Entry 1STS (X-ray diffraction, 1.95 A resolution); this record covers chains B and D of the 4 polymer chains in the assembly.

[Chain B (and D)]
Protein: Streptavidin
From: Streptomyces avidinii
Notes: chain D of this document is another copy of the same molecule, construct and numbering; everything in this record applies to it too
Reference sequence: P22629 (SAV_STRAV); residues 13-135 here correspond to UniProt positions 37-159 (UniProt number = residue number + 24)
Sequence (123 residues; each row starts with the number of its first residue):
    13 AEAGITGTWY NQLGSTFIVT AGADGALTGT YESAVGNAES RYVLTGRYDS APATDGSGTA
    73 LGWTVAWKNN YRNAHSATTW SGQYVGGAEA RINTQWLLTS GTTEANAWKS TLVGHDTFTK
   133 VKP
Swiss-Prot annotation at these positions:
  - motif: Arg-59 to Asp-61 (Cell attachment site)
  - binding site (biotin): Tyr-43, Tyr-54, Trp-92, Trp-108, Trp-120

[Chain B / chain D interface]
Residue-residue contacts (76; chain B residue first):
  Val-55(B) with Arg-59(D)
  Thr-57(B) with Thr-57(D), hydrogen bond; Gly-58(D); Arg-59(D)
  Gly-58(B) with Thr-57(D)
  Arg-59(B) with Val-55(D); Thr-57(D); Thr-76(D); Ala-78(D)
  Tyr-60(B) with Ala-78(D)
  Asp-61(B) with Lys-80(D); Asn-85(D), hydrogen bond; His-87(D), salt bridge
  Ser-62(B) with Lys-80(D)
  Ala-63(B) with Lys-80(D); Asn-85(D), hydrogen bond (backbone-side chain); His-87(D)
  Pro-64(B) with His-87(D)
  Ala-65(B) with His-87(D), hydrogen bond (backbone-side chain)
  Gly-68(B) with Thr-115(D)
  Ser-69(B) with Thr-114(D)
  Gly-70(B) with Gly-113(D); Thr-114(D), hydrogen bond (backbone-backbone)
  Ala-72(B) with His-87(D); Ser-88(D)
  Gly-74(B) with Thr-76(D)
  Trp-75(B) with Thr-76(D), hydrogen bond (backbone-side chain)
  Thr-76(B) with Arg-59(D); Gly-74(D); Trp-75(D)
  Ala-78(B) with Arg-59(D); Tyr-60(D)
  Lys-80(B) with Ser-62(D); Ala-63(D)
  Asn-85(B) with Asp-61(D), hydrogen bond; Ala-63(D), hydrogen bond (side chain-backbone)
  His-87(B) with Asp-61(D), salt bridge; Ala-63(D); Pro-64(D); Ala-65(D)
  Ser-88(B) with Ala-72(D)
  Ala-89(B) with Ala-72(D); Leu-73(D); Ser-93(D)
  Thr-91(B) with Gly-74(D); Thr-91(D); Trp-92(D); Ser-93(D)
  Trp-92(B) with Thr-91(D)
  Ser-93(B) with Ala-89(D); Thr-91(D); Leu-109(D), hydrogen bond (side chain-backbone); Thr-111(D), hydrogen bond
  Gly-94(B) with Thr-111(D)
  Gln-95(B) with Ser-112(D); Gly-113(D); Thr-114(D), hydrogen bond; Ser-122(D)
  Val-97(B) with Glu-116(D)
  Gln-107(B) with Leu-109(D)
  Leu-109(B) with Ser-93(D), hydrogen bond (backbone-side chain); Gln-107(D); Leu-109(D), hydrophobic
  Thr-111(B) with Ser-93(D), hydrogen bond; Gly-94(D)
  Ser-112(B) with Gln-95(D)
  Gly-113(B) with Gly-70(D); Gln-95(D)
  Thr-114(B) with Ser-69(D); Gly-70(D), hydrogen bond (backbone-backbone); Gln-95(D), hydrogen bond
  Thr-115(B) with Gly-68(D); Ser-69(D)
  Glu-116(B) with Arg-103(D), salt bridge
  Ser-122(B) with Gln-95(D)
  Thr-123(B) with Gln-107(D)
Other interface residues (no listed pair), chain B (42 interface residues in all): Leu-73, Trp-108, Leu-110
Other interface residues (no listed pair), chain D (41 interface residues in all): Trp-108, Leu-110

[Overview]
Chain B and chain D form an interface of 42 and 41 residues respectively, with 15 hydrogen bonds and 3 salt
bridges. Among the polar pairs are Asp-61(B)/His-87(D), Glu-116(B)/Arg-103(D) and Thr-57(B)/Thr-57(D). From
UniProt: 5 biotin-binding residues on chain B.
Chain B and chain D are both Streptavidin (Streptomyces avidinii); the structure, Streptavidin dimerized by
disulfide-bonded peptide fchpqnt-NH2 dimer, was determined by X-ray diffraction, deposited together with 1STR.
